3ZT6 - chains A and B; structure by X-ray diffraction, 2.19 A resolution.

[Chain A (and B)]
Name: Putative glucanohydrolase PEP1A
Organism: Streptomyces coelicolor
Notes: EC 3.2.1.-, 2.4.1.-; chain B of this document is another copy of the same molecule, construct and numbering; everything in this record applies to it too
Reference sequence: Q9L1K2 (PEP1A_STRCO); residues 1-675 here = UniProt positions 1-675
Sequence (695 residues; row label = number of the first residue in the row; numbers below 1 keep their minus sign (Met-19 is residue -19)):
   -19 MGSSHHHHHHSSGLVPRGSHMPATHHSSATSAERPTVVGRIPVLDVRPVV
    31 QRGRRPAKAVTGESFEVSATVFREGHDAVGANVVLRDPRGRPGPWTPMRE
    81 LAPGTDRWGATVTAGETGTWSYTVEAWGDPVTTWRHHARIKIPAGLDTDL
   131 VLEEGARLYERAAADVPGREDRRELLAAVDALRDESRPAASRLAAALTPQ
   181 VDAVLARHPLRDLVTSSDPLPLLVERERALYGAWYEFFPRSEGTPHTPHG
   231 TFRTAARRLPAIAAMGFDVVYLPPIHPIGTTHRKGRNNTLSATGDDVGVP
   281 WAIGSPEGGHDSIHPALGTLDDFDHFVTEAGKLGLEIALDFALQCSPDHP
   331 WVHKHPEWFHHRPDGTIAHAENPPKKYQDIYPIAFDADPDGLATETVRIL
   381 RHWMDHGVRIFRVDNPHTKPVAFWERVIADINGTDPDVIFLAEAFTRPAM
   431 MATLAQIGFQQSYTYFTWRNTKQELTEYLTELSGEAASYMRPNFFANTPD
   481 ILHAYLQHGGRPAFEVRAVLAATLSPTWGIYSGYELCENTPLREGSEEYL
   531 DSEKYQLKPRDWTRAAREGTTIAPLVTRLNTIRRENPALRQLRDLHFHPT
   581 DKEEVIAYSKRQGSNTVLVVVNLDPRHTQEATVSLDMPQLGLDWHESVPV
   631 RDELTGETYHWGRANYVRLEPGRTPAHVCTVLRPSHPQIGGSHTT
Unresolved in the structure: -19 to 14, 664-675
Construct notes: expression tag (-19 to 0)
Curated features (UniProtKB/Swiss-Prot):
  - active site: Asp394 (Nucleophile), Glu423 (Proton donor)
  - binding site (alpha-maltose 1-phosphate): Lys264, Gln324, Asp359, Asn395, Lys534, Tyr535
  - site: Asp480 (Transition state stabilizer)
What the authors report for this chain:
  - binding site for alpha-D-glucopyranose: Gly84
  - catalytic residues: Asp394, Glu423, Asp480 (by similarity / conservation)

[How chain A and chain B interact]
Residue-residue contacts (83; chain A residue first):
  Thr16(A) - Ala402(B)
  Thr16(A) - Glu405(B)
  Val17(A) - Arg34(B)
  Val17(A) - Glu405(B)  hydrogen bond (backbone-side chain)
  Val18(A) - Ala402(B)
  Val18(A) - Glu405(B)  hydrogen bond (backbone-side chain)
  Val18(A) - Ile437(B)  hydrophobic
  Arg20(A) - Asp366(B)  salt bridge
  Arg20(A) - Pro400(B)
  Pro22(A) - Val401(B)  hydrophobic
  Leu24(A) - Thr433(B)
  Asp25(A) - Arg32(B)  salt bridge
  Val26(A) - Arg32(B)  hydrogen bond (backbone-side chain)
  Val29(A) - Arg32(B)
  Arg32(A) - Asp25(B)  salt bridge
  Arg32(A) - Val26(B)  hydrogen bond (side chain-backbone)
  Arg32(A) - Val29(B)
  Arg32(A) - Leu200(B)
  Arg34(A) - Val17(B)
  Phe52(A) - Ala429(B)  hydrophobic
  Phe52(A) - Met430(B)  hydrophobic
  Phe52(A) - Thr433(B)
  Arg53(A) - Met430(B)
  Glu54(A) - His397(B)
  Glu54(A) - Thr398(B)
  Glu54(A) - Lys399(B)
  Glu54(A) - Pro400(B)
  Glu54(A) - Met430(B)
  Gly55(A) - His397(B)  hydrogen bond (backbone-backbone)
  Gly55(A) - Thr398(B)
  His56(A) - Glu351(B)  hydrogen bond (side chain-backbone)
  His56(A) - Asn352(B)
  Gly84(A) - Arg427(B)
  Asp86(A) - Arg427(B)  salt bridge
  Asp86(A) - Ala429(B)
  Asp127(A) - Arg342(B)  salt bridge
  Leu130(A) - Arg342(B)
  Leu130(A) - Pro343(B)
  Leu130(A) - Asp344(B)
  Val131(A) - Arg342(B)
  Glu134(A) - Arg342(B)  salt bridge
  Glu134(A) - Pro343(B)
  Arg137(A) - Pro343(B)
  Leu193(A) - Asp366(B)
  Asp198(A) - Arg34(B)  salt bridge
  Arg342(A) - Asp127(B)  salt bridge
  Arg342(A) - Leu130(B)
  Arg342(A) - Val131(B)
  Arg342(A) - Glu134(B)  salt bridge
  Pro343(A) - Leu130(B)
  Pro343(A) - Glu133(B)
  Pro343(A) - Glu134(B)
  Pro343(A) - Arg137(B)
  Asp344(A) - Leu130(B)
  Glu351(A) - His56(B)  hydrogen bond (backbone-side chain)
  Asn352(A) - His56(B)
  Asp366(A) - Arg20(B)  salt bridge
  Asp366(A) - Leu193(B)
  His397(A) - Glu54(B)
  His397(A) - Gly55(B)  hydrogen bond (backbone-backbone)
  Thr398(A) - Glu54(B)
  Thr398(A) - Gly55(B)
  Thr398(A) - His56(B)
  Lys399(A) - Glu54(B)
  Pro400(A) - Arg20(B)
  Pro400(A) - Glu54(B)
  Val401(A) - Pro22(B)  hydrophobic
  Ala402(A) - Thr16(B)
  Ala402(A) - Val18(B)
  Glu405(A) - Thr16(B)
  Glu405(A) - Val17(B)  hydrogen bond (side chain-backbone)
  Glu405(A) - Val18(B)  hydrogen bond (side chain-backbone)
  Arg427(A) - Gly84(B)
  Arg427(A) - Asp86(B)  salt bridge
  Ala429(A) - Thr50(B)
  Ala429(A) - Phe52(B)  hydrophobic
  Ala429(A) - Asp86(B)
  Met430(A) - Phe52(B)  hydrophobic
  Met430(A) - Arg53(B)
  Met430(A) - Glu54(B)
  Thr433(A) - Leu24(B)
  Thr433(A) - Phe52(B)
  Ile437(A) - Val18(B)  hydrophobic
Interface residues without a listed pair, chain A (52 interface residues in all): Gly19, Gln31, Arg35, Thr50, Glu133, Leu200, Thr346, Pro353, Arg406
Interface residues without a listed pair, chain B (52 interface residues in all): Gly19, Gln31, Arg35, Asp198, Thr346, Pro353, Arg406

[Summary]
The chain A/chain B interface involves 52 residues from each chain, with 10 hydrogen bonds and 11 salt
bridges. Polar contacts include Arg20(A)-Asp366(B), Asp25(A)-Arg32(B) and Asp86(A)-Arg427(B). UniProt lists
active-site residues Asp394(A) and Glu423(A) and 6 alpha-maltose 1-phosphate-binding residues on chain A. The
paper reports catalytic residues Asp394(A), Glu423(A) and Asp480(A); a binding site for alpha-D-glucopyranose
at Gly84(A).
Chain A and chain B are both Putative glucanohydrolase PEP1A (Streptomyces coelicolor); the structure, GlgE
isoform 1 from Streptomyces coelicolor with alpha-cyclodextrin and maltose bound, was determined by X-ray
diffraction (same publication as 3ZSS, 3ZST, 3ZT5 and 3ZT7).
